7VY2 - chains M and Y of the 66 polymer chains in the assembly; structure by electron microscopy, 2.75 A resolution.

# Chain M
Name: Reaction center protein M chain
Source organism: Rhodobacter sphaeroides f. sp. denitrificans
Reference sequence: A0A7Z6QV86 (A0A7Z6QV86_CERSP); residues 1-307 here correspond to UniProt positions 2-308 (UniProt number = residue number + 1)
Amino-acid sequence (307 residues; row label = number of the first residue in the row):
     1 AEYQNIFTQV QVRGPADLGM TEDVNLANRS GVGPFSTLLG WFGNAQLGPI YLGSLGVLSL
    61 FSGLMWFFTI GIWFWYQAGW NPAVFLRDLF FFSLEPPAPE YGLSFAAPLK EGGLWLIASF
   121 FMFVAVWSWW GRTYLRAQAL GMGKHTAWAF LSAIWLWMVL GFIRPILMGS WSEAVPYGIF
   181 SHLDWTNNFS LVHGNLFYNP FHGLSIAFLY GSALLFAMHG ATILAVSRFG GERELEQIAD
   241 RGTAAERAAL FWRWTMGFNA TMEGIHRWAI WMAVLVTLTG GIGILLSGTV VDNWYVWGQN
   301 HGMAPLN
Not modelled in the structure: 307
Metal / ion sites: Fe ion: H219, E234, H266 (shared with 2 residues of chain L)
Residues lining bound ligands:
  - bacteriochlorophyll a (BCL), molecule 1: W66, V126, F150, A153, I154, L156, W157, L160, W185, T186, N187, F189, S190, L196, F197, H202, S205, I206, L209, Y210, V276, G280, G281, I284
  - bacteriochlorophyll a (BCL), molecule 2: F67, L89, M122, W157, L160, V175, I179, H182, L183, T186
  - bacteriochlorophyll a (BCL), molecule 3: T186, F197, L209, Y210
  - bacteriochlorophyll a (BCL), molecule 4: F197, H202, G203, I206, A207, Y210, G211, L214
  - bacteriopheophytin a (BPH), molecule 1: S59, L60, G63, L64, W66, M122, A125, V126, W129, T133, T146, A149, F150, A153, A273, V274, T277
  - bacteriopheophytin a (BPH), molecule 2: Y210, A213, L214, A217, M218, W252, T255, M256
  - phosphatidylethanolamine (PTY): F208, R253, M256, G257, F258, W268, M272, L275
  - spheroidene (SPO): W66, F67, F68, I70, G71, I72, F74, W75, F85, L89, F105, W115, L116, S119, F120, M122, F123, W157, M158, L160, G161, F162, W171, V175, P176, Y177, G178, I179, H182
  - ubiquinone-10 (U10), molecule 1: L86, R87, L89, F90
  - ubiquinone-10 (U10), molecule 2: L214, L215, M218, H219, T222, I223, A245, A248, A249, W252, M256, F258, N259, A260, T261, M262, I265, W268, M272

# Chain Y
Name: Antenna pigment protein alpha chain
Source organism: Rhodobacter sphaeroides f. sp. denitrificans
Reference sequence: A0A7Z6W8S0 (A0A7Z6W8S0_CERSP); numbering as in UniProt (aligned over 1-54)
Amino-acid sequence (54 residues; row label = number of the first residue in the row):
     1 MSKFYKIWMI FDPRRVFVAQ GVFLFLLAVM IHLILLSTPS YNWLEISAAK YNRV
Modified positions: M1 (N-formylmethionine; FME)
Residues lining bound ligands:
  - bacteriochlorophyll a (BCL), molecule 1: F4, I7, W8, V16, Q20, F23, I31
  - bacteriochlorophyll a (BCL), molecule 2: G21, L24, F25, A28, H32, L35, W43
  - bacteriochlorophyll a (BCL), molecule 3: L24, L27, A28, I31, H32, L35, Y41
  - spheroidene (SPO), molecule 1: K3, F4, K6, I7, I10
  - spheroidene (SPO), molecule 2: F17, Q20, F23, L24, L27, M30, I31, I34
  - spheroidene (SPO), molecule 3: Q20, G21, L24
  - spheroidene (SPO), molecule 4: F25, A28, V29, H32, L33

# How chain M and chain Y interact
Contacting residue pairs - 12 pairs, chain M then chain Y:
  L64(M) - V22(Y)  hydrophobic
  M65(M) - F25(Y)  hydrophobic
  M65(M) - L26(Y)  hydrophobic
  F68(M) - L26(Y)
  F68(M) - V29(Y)  hydrophobic
  F68(M) - M30(Y)  hydrophobic
  I72(M) - M30(Y)  hydrophobic
  I72(M) - L33(Y)  hydrophobic
  Y76(M) - S37(Y)
  W80(M) - I34(Y)  hydrophobic
  W80(M) - S37(Y)
  L109(M) - L36(Y)  hydrophobic
Other interface residues (no listed pair), chain M (8 interface residues in all): F61

# In short
Chain M and chain Y form an interface of 8 and 9 residues respectively. Ligands of chain M: 4 copies of
bacteriochlorophyll a, bacteriopheophytin a, ubiquinone-10, spheroidene and phosphatidylethanolamine. Ligands
of chain Y: 4 copies of spheroidene and 3 copies of bacteriochlorophyll a.
Here chain M is Reaction center protein M chain and chain Y is Antenna pigment protein alpha chain, both from
Rhodobacter sphaeroides f. sp. denitrificans. Entry 7VY2 (Structure of photosynthetic LH1-rc super-complex of
rhodobacter sphaeroides dimer) was determined by electron microscopy, deposited together with 7VY3.
